7TRP - chains H and A of the 5 polymer chains in the assembly; structure by electron microscopy, 2.40 A resolution.

[Chain H]
Protein: Antibody fragment scFv16
From: Mus musculus
Notes: antibody fragment or engineered binder
Chain sequence (248 residues; numbered 1 to 248; the number before each row is that of its first residue):
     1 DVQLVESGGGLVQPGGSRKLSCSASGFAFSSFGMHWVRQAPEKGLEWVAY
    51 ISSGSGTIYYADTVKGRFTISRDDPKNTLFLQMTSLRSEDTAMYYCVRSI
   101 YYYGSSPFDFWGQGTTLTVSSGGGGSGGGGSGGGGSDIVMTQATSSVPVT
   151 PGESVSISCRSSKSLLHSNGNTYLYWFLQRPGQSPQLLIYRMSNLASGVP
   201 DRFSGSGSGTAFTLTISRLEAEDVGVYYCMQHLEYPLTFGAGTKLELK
Unresolved in the structure: 122-134
Disulfides: C22-C96, C159-C229

[Chain A]
Protein: Guanine nucleotide-binding protein G(i) subunit alpha-1
From: Homo sapiens
UniProtKB: P63096 (GNAI1_HUMAN); numbering as in UniProt (aligned over 1-354)
Chain sequence (354 residues; each row starts with the number of its first residue):
     1 MGCTLSAEDKAAVERSKMIDRNLREDGEKAAREVKLLLLGAGESGKNTIV
    51 KQMKIIHEAGYSEEECKQYKAVVYSNTIQSIIAIIRAMGRLKIDFGDSAR
   101 ADDARQLFVLAGAAEEGFMTAELAGVIKRLWKDSGVQACFNRSREYQLND
   151 SAAYYLNDLDRIAQPNYIPTQQDVLRTRVKTTGIVETHFTFKDLHFKMFD
   201 VGAQRSERKKWIHCFEGVTAIIFCVALSDYDLVLAEDEEMNRMHASMKLF
   251 DSICNNKWFTDTSIILFLNKKDLFEEKIKKSPLTICYPEYAGSNTYEEAA
   301 AYIQCQFEDLNKRKDTKEIYTHFTCSTDTKNVQFVFDAVTDVIIKNNLKD
   351 CGLF
Unresolved in the structure: 1-3, 56-181
Sequence notes: engineered mutation N47 (Ser in P63096), A203 (Gly in P63096), A245 (Glu in P63096), S326 (Ala in P63096)
Swiss-Prot annotation at these positions:
  - region: K35 to K46, T48 (G1 motif), D173 to T181 (G2 motif), F196 to G202, Q204, R205 (G3 motif), I265 to D272 (G4 motif), T324, C325, T327 to T329 (G5 motif)
  - binding site (GTP): E43 to K46, T48, S151, L175 to T181, D200 to G202, Q204, N269 to D272
  - binding site (Mg(2+)): T181
  - modified residue: R178 (ADP-ribosylarginine), Q204 (Deamidated glutamine), C351 (ADP-ribosylcysteine)
  - lipidation: G2 (N-myristoyl glycine), C3 (S-palmitoyl cysteine)
  - natural variant: G40 (G40C: In NEDHISB; G40R: In NEDHISB), G45 (G45D: In NEDHISB), T48 (T48I: In NEDHISB; T48K: In NEDHISB), Q52 (Q52P: In NEDHISB), S75 (deletion: In NEDHISB; uncertain significance), Q172 (deletion: In NEDHISB), D173 (D173V: In NEDHISB), E186 to F189 (deletion: In NEDHISB; uncertain significance), C224 (C224Y: In NEDHISB), K270 (K270N: In NEDHISB; K270R: In NEDHISB), D272 (D272G: In NEDHISB), V332 (V332E: In NEDHISB; uncertain significance)
  - mutagenesis: G42 (G42R: Abolishes switch to an activated conformation and dissociation from beta and gamma subunits upon GTP binding. Abolishes interaction with RGS family members), E116 (E116L: Enhances interaction (inactive GDP-bound) with RGS14), Q147 (Q147L: Enhances interaction (inactive GDP-bound) with RGS14)

[Interface between chain H and chain A]
Pairs across the interface - 27 pairs, chain H then chain A:
  S52(H) - E14(A)  hydrogen bond
  S53(H) - E14(A)
  S53(H) - M18(A)
  G54(H) - M18(A)
  G56(H) - E14(A)
  T57(H) - E14(A)  hydrogen bond
  I100(H) - R15(A)
  Y101(H) - E8(A)
  Y101(H) - A11(A)  hydrophobic
  Y101(H) - A12(A)
  Y101(H) - R15(A)
  Y102(H) - R15(A)
  P107(H) - E8(A)
  H167(H) - T4(A)
  H167(H) - L5(A)
  H167(H) - S6(A)
  N169(H) - S6(A)
  N169(H) - D9(A)  hydrogen bond
  Y173(H) - S6(A)  hydrogen bond
  Y173(H) - E8(A)
  Y173(H) - D9(A)  hydrogen bond
  Y175(H) - E8(A)  hydrogen bond
  R191(H) - E8(A)  salt bridge
  H232(H) - A7(A)
  H232(H) - E8(A)
  L233(H) - A7(A)
  Y235(H) - A7(A)  hydrophobic
Also at the interface, not in a pair above, chain H (19 interface residues in all): S31, Y50

[In short]
The interface between chain H and chain A involves 19 residues on one side and 11 on the other, with 6
hydrogen bonds and 1 salt bridge. Polar pairs include R191(H)-E8(A), S52(H)-E14(A) and T57(H)-E14(A).
Here chain H is Antibody fragment scFv16 (Mus musculus) and chain A is Guanine nucleotide-binding protein G(i)
subunit alpha-1 (Homo sapiens). Entry 7TRP (Human M4 muscarinic acetylcholine receptor complex with Gi1 and
the agonist iperoxo and positive allosteric modulator ...) was determined by electron microscopy.
